9FFR - chains D and C of the 6 polymer chains in the assembly; structure by electron microscopy, 3.10 A resolution.

== Chain D ==
Protein: Gamma-aminobutyric acid receptor subunit alpha-1
From: Homo sapiens
UniProtKB: P14867 (GBRA1_HUMAN); residues 5-429 here correspond to UniProt positions 32-456 (UniProt number = residue number + 27)
Sequence (411 residues; row label = number of the first residue in the row; note: 71 numbers in that range are skipped by the numbering (no residue carries them; nothing is unmodelled there); numbers below 1 keep their minus sign (Met-52 is residue -52)):
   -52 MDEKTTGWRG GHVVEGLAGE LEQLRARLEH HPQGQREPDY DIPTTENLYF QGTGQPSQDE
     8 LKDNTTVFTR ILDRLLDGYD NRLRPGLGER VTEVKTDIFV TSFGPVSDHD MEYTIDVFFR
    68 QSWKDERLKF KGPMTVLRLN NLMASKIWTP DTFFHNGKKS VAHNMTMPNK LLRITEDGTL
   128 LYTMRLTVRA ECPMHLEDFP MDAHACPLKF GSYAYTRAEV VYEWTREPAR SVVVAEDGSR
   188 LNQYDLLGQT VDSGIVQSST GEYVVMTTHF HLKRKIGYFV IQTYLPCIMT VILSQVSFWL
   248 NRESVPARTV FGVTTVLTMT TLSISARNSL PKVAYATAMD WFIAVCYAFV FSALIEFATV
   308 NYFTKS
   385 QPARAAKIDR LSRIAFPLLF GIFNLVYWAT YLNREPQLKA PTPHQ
Not modelled in the structure: -52 to 11, 419-429
Cystine bridges: Cys139-Cys153
Covalently attached groups: N-acetylglucosamine (NAG) linked to Asn111
Sequence notes: initiating methionine (-52); expression tag (-51 to 4); linker (313, 385-390)
Small-molecule neighbours: gamma-amino-butanoic acid (ABU): Phe65, Arg67, Leu118, Thr130
UniProt features mapped onto this chain:
  - binding site (4-aminobutanoate): Arg67, Thr130
  - binding site (3alpha-hydroxy-5alpha-pregnan-11,20-dione): Trp246
  - glycosylation (N-linked (GlcNAc...) asparagine): Asn11, Asn111

== Chain C ==
Protein: Gamma-aminobutyric acid receptor subunit beta-3
From: Homo sapiens
UniProtKB: P28472 (GBRB3_HUMAN); residues 1-448 here correspond to UniProt positions 26-473 (UniProt number = residue number + 25)
Sequence (395 residues; row label = number of the first residue in the row; note: 107 numbers in that range are skipped by the numbering (no residue carries them; nothing is unmodelled there); numbers below 1 keep their minus sign (Met-53 is residue -53)):
   -53 MDEKTTGWRG GHVVEGLAGE LEQLRARLEH HPQGQREPDY DIPTTENLYF QGTGQSVNDP
     7 GNMSFVKETV DKLLKGYDIR LRPDFGGPPV CVGMNIDIAS IDMVSEVNMD YTLTMYFQQY
    67 WRDKRLAYSG IPLNLTLDNR VADQLWVPDT YFLNDKKSFV HGVTVKNRMI RLHPDGTVLY
   127 GLRITTTAAC MMDLRRYPLD EQNCTLEIES YGYTTDDIEF YWRGGDKAVT GVERIELPQF
   187 SIVEHRLVSR NVVFATGAYP RLSLSFRLKR NIGYFILQTY MPSILITILS WVSFWINYDA
   247 SAARVALGIT TVLTMTTINT HLRETLPKIP YVKAIDMYLM GCFVFVFLAL LEYAFVNYIF
   307 FSQPARAA
   422 AIDRWSRIVF PFTFSLFNLV YWLYYVN
Not modelled in the structure: -53 to 7, 448
Cystine bridges: Cys136-Cys150
Covalently attached groups: N-acetylglucosamine (NAG) linked to Asn80; glycan linked to Asn149
Sequence notes: initiating methionine (-53); expression tag (-52 to 0); linker (308-314)
UniProt features mapped onto this chain:
  - binding site (benzamidine): Asp95 to Tyr97, Glu155 to Tyr157, Phe200
  - binding site (4-aminobutanoate): Tyr97, Glu155, Tyr157, Thr202
  - binding site (histamine): Tyr97, Ser156, Tyr157, Thr202
  - glycosylation (N-linked (GlcNAc...) asparagine): Asn8, Asn80, Asn149

== How chain D and chain C interact ==
Contacting residue pairs (82):
  Gly25(D) - Lys13(C)
  Asp27(D) - Lys13(C)
  Asn28(D) - Asp84(C)
  Asn28(D) - Arg86(C)
  Arg29(D) - Val16(C)
  Arg29(D) - Asp17(C)  salt bridge
  Arg29(D) - Leu20(C)
  Arg29(D) - Leu83(C)
  Arg29(D) - Asp84(C)  hydrogen bond (backbone-backbone)
  Arg29(D) - Val87(C)
  Leu30(D) - Met9(C)
  Leu30(D) - Val12(C)  hydrophobic
  Arg31(D) - Met9(C)
  Leu34(D) - Val12(C)  hydrophobic
  Arg74(D) - Met9(C)
  Ser92(D) - Arg86(C)  hydrogen bond (backbone-side chain)
  Asp98(D) - Val111(C)
  Thr99(D) - Val109(C)
  Thr99(D) - Thr110(C)  hydrogen bond (backbone-side chain)
  Phe100(D) - Tyr62(C)
  Phe100(D) - Val109(C)
  Phe100(D) - Asn113(C)
  Phe100(D) - Arg129(C)
  Phe101(D) - Val109(C)  hydrophobic
  Phe101(D) - Arg129(C)  hydrogen bond (backbone-side chain)
  His102(D) - Arg129(C)
  Gly104(D) - Arg129(C)
  Lys105(D) - Phe105(C)
  Lys105(D) - His107(C)
  Lys106(D) - Phe105(C)
  Ser107(D) - Val109(C)
  Met131(D) - Thr110(C)
  Leu133(D) - Val109(C)  hydrophobic
  Leu133(D) - Thr110(C)
  Glu138(D) - Ser46(C)  hydrogen bond
  Glu138(D) - Asp48(C)
  Tyr160(D) - Tyr62(C)  hydrophobic
  Tyr160(D) - Asn113(C)
  Tyr160(D) - Arg114(C)
  Tyr160(D) - Met115(C)  hydrophobic
  Tyr160(D) - Gly127(C)
  Tyr160(D) - Leu128(C)  hydrogen bond (side chain-backbone)
  Tyr160(D) - Arg129(C)  hydrogen bond (side chain-backbone)
  Ala161(D) - Thr82(C)
  Ala161(D) - Met115(C)  hydrophobic
  Ala161(D) - Arg117(C)  hydrogen bond (backbone-side chain)
  Tyr162(D) - Thr82(C)
  Glu166(D) - Thr82(C)
  Ser206(D) - Asp43(C)  hydrogen bond
  Thr207(D) - Met115(C)
  Thr207(D) - Arg117(C)  hydrogen bond (backbone-side chain)
  Tyr210(D) - Arg117(C)  hydrogen bond
  Thr256(D) - Ile255(C)
  Val260(D) - Ile255(C)  hydrophobic
  Val260(D) - Leu259(C)  hydrophobic
  Val263(D) - Thr263(C)
  Leu264(D) - Leu259(C)  hydrophobic
  Thr267(D) - Thr263(C)  hydrogen bond
  Thr267(D) - Thr266(C)
  Ser270(D) - His267(C)  hydrogen bond
  Ile271(D) - His267(C)
  Ile271(D) - Glu270(C)
  Arg274(D) - Glu270(C)  salt bridge
  Arg274(D) - Thr271(C)
  Asn275(D) - Glu270(C)
  Lys279(D) - Pro184(C)
  Lys279(D) - Gln185(C)  hydrogen bond (backbone-side chain)
  Lys279(D) - Thr271(C)
  Val280(D) - Gln185(C)
  Ala281(D) - Pro184(C)
  Ala281(D) - Asn217(C)
  Ala281(D) - Tyr220(C)
  Ala283(D) - Tyr220(C)  hydrophobic
  Asp287(D) - Tyr220(C)  hydrogen bond
  Tyr294(D) - Thr263(C)
  Tyr294(D) - His267(C)
  Phe298(D) - Thr256(C)
  Phe298(D) - Thr260(C)
  Leu301(D) - Thr256(C)
  Ala305(D) - Ala252(C)  hydrophobic
  Asn308(D) - Ala248(C)
  Asn308(D) - Ala249(C)  hydrogen bond (side chain-backbone)
Interface residues without a listed pair, chain D (60 interface residues in all): Gly33, Gly35, Phe66, Ile94, Pro97, Val108, Ala109, Thr163, Val252, Tyr282, Phe304, Tyr309, Lys312
Interface residues without a listed pair, chain C (53 interface residues in all): Gln64, Tyr66, Leu79, Asn80, Gln90, Leu125, Gln224, Ile232, Ile242, Asp245

== Summary ==
The interface between chain D and chain C involves 60 residues on one side and 53 on the other; the contacts
include 16 hydrogen bonds and 2 salt bridges. Polar pairs include Arg29(D)-Asp17(C), Arg274(D)-Glu270(C) and
Ser92(D)-Arg86(C). Ligands of chain D: gamma-amino-butanoic acid.
Chain D is Gamma-aminobutyric acid receptor subunit alpha-1 and chain C is Gamma-aminobutyric acid receptor
subunit beta-3, both from Homo sapiens; the structure, Cryo-EM structure of the alpha1beta3 GABA(A) receptor
in complex with GABA and Mb25 in the short-lived ..., was determined by electron microscopy.
